Entry 8FLJ (electron microscopy, 3.48 A resolution); this record covers chains A and J of the 14 polymer chains in the assembly.

Chain A:
Name: CRISPR-associated endonuclease Cas1
Organism: Pseudomonas aeruginosa PA14
Notes: EC 3.1.-.-
Reference sequence: Q02ML7 (CAS1_PSEAB); residues 1-324 here = UniProt positions 1-324
Sequence (341 residues; numbered -16 to 324; the number before each row is that of its first residue; numbers below 1 keep their minus sign (Met-16 is residue -16)):
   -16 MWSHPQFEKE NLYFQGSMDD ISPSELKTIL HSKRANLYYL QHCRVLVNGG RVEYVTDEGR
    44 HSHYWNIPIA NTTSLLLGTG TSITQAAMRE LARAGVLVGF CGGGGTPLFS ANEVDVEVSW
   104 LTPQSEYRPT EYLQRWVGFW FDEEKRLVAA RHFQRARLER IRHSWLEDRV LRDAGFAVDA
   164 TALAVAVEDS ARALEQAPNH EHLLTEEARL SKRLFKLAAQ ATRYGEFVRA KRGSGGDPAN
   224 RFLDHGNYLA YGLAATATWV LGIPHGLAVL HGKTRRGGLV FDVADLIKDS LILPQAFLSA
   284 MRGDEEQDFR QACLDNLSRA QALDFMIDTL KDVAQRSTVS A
Disordered / not traced: -16 to 11, 322-324
Sequence notes: expression tag (-16 to 0)
Curated features (UniProtKB/Swiss-Prot):
  - binding site (Mn(2+)): Glu190, His254, Asp268
  - mutagenesis: Glu190 (E190A: Protein is unstable), Asn223 (N223A: Slight decrease in endonuclease activity), His254 (H254A: Protein is unstable), Asp265 (D265A: Considerable decrease in endonuclease activity), Asp268 (D268A: Almost complete loss of endonuclease activity)
Reported in the primary citation:
  - binding site for CRISPR repeat and prespacer, sense strand of DNA: His25, Glu184
  - mutagenesis - H25A: decreased catalytic activity on foreign DNA
  - mutagenesis - E184A: decreased stability

Chain J:
Molecule: CRISPR leader and repeat, anti-sense strand of DNA
Notes: engineered mutation(s): A54G,T55G,A60T,G61T,G62T,A63C,A64G,A67G,G68C,A69G,A70T,A71T,A73T,C74T,C75T,C137T,G138T,A140T,A141T,G142T
Sequence (171 nucleotides; numbered 130 to 300; the number before each row is that of its first residue):
   130 TGATTTTCTT AGCTGCCTAC ACGGCAGTGA ACTAGCTCCG AAAACCTATA ACCGGTTGAT
   190 TTCGAAGCGT TTTTTGAGTT TTTCCCGCCA GAAACCCTCT TTTTTCGAGG TCTCGTAACT
   250 TGCTGATTTA TAAGGGTTTT TTAAATCGTC CGAAAAAAGG GTCGGAAGCT T
Disordered / not traced: 130-152

Interface between chain A and chain J:
Residue-residue contacts (10; chain A residue first):
  Glu184(A) with DT162(J), base contact
  His185(A) with DA163(J), phosphate contact
  Thr188(A) with DT162(J), hydrogen bond to the base; DA163(J), base contact
  Arg192(A) with DA163(J), hydrogen bond to the sugar; DG164(J), hydrogen bond to the sugar
  Lys195(A) with DG164(J), base contact; DC165(J), base contact
  Arg196(A) with DT166(J), salt bridge to the phosphate
  Arg259(A) with DG156(J), salt bridge to the phosphate

Summary:
7 residues of chain A and 6 residues of chain J are in contact; the contacts include 3 hydrogen bonds and 2
salt bridges. Polar pairs include Thr188(A)-DT162(J), Arg192(A)-DA163(J) and Arg192(A)-DG164(J). From the
paper: a binding site for CRISPR repeat and prespacer, sense strand of DNA at His25(A) and Glu184(A); H25A of
chain A reduces catalytic activity on foreign DNA.
Chain A is CRISPR-associated endonuclease Cas1 (Pseudomonas aeruginosa PA14) and chain J is CRISPR leader and
repeat, anti-sense strand of DNA; the structure, Cas1-Cas2/3 integrase and IHF bound to CRISPR leader, repeat
and foreign DNA, was determined by electron microscopy.
